Entry 2OAA (X-ray diffraction, 1.50 A resolution); this record covers chains D and A of the 3 polymer chains in the assembly.

Chain D:
Molecule: 11-nt DNA strand
Sequence (11 nucleotides; numbered -5 to 5; the number before each row is that of its first residue; numbers below 1 keep their minus sign (DC-5 is residue -5)):
    -5 CATCCAGGTA C

Chain A:
Protein: R.MvaI
Organism: Kocuria varians
UniProtKB: Q8RNV5 (Q8RNV5_MICVA); numbering as in UniProt (aligned over 1-246)
Amino-acid sequence (249 residues; row label = number of the first residue in the row; numbers below 1 keep their minus sign (Met-2 is residue -2)):
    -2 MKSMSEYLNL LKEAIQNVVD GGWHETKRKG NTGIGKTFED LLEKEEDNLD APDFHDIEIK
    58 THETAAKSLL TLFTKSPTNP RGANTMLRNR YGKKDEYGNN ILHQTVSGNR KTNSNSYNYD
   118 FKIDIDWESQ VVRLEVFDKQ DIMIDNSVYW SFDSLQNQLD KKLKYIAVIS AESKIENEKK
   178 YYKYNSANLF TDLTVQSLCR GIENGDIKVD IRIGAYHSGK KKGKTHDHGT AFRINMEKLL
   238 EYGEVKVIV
Unresolved in the structure: -2 to -1
Differences from the reference sequence: cloning artifact (-2 to 0)
Ion coordination: Ca2+ site 1: Asp50 (shared with 2 residues of chain C); Ca2+ site 2: Asp50, Glu55, Ile56 (shared with 1 residue of chain C); Ca2+ site 3: Asp121, Ile122
From the paper describing this entry:
  - catalytic residues: Glu36, Asp50, Glu55, Lys57
  - Ca2+ coordination: Asp50, Glu55, Ile56
  - conformationally variable residues (loop rearrangement): Glu40 to Lys57
  - binding site for the 11-nt DNA strand: Lys64
  - binding site for the 11-nt DNA strand: Asn28, Thr29, Thr68, Lys72, Arg85, Lys159, Arg209, Asp224, His225, Arg230
  - binding site for the 11-nt DNA strand (chain D): Arg25, Asn28, Asn45, Lys90, His100, Thr102, Arg107, Lys205, Asp207, Tyr213, His214, His223, His225

Interface between chain D and chain A:
Residue-residue contacts - 41 pairs, chain D then chain A:
  DA-4(D) - Arg107(A)  salt bridge to the phosphate
  DA-4(D) - Lys205(A)  salt bridge to the phosphate
  DT-3(D) - Thr102(A)  base contact
  DT-3(D) - Arg107(A)  salt bridge to the phosphate
  DT-3(D) - Thr109(A)  phosphate contact
  DT-3(D) - Asn110(A)  hydrogen bond to the phosphate
  DC-2(D) - Lys90(A)  phosphate contact
  DC-2(D) - His100(A)  sugar contact
  DC-2(D) - Gln101(A)  phosphate contact
  DC-2(D) - Thr102(A)  hydrogen bond to the base
  DC-2(D) - Ser111(A)  hydrogen bond to the phosphate
  DC-2(D) - Asn112(A)  phosphate contact
  DC-2(D) - Ser113(A)  hydrogen bond to the phosphate
  DC-2(D) - Tyr114(A)  phosphate contact
  DC-1(D) - Lys90(A)  salt bridge to the phosphate
  DC-1(D) - Ile98(A)  phosphate contact
  DC-1(D) - His100(A)  salt bridge to the phosphate
  DC-1(D) - Tyr114(A)  hydrogen bond to the phosphate
  DC-1(D) - Asp207(A)  hydrogen bond to the base
  DC-1(D) - Arg209(A)  base contact
  DC-1(D) - Arg230(A)  base contact
  DA0(D) - Asn28(A)  sugar contact
  DA0(D) - Arg209(A)  base contact
  DA0(D) - His214(A)  salt bridge to the phosphate
  DA0(D) - His225(A)  stacking on the base
  DG1(D) - Arg25(A)  phosphate contact
  DG1(D) - Lys26(A)  sugar contact
  DG1(D) - Thr29(A)  base contact
  DG1(D) - His214(A)  phosphate contact
  DG1(D) - His223(A)  base contact
  DG1(D) - His225(A)  hydrogen bond to the base
  DG2(D) - Arg25(A)  phosphate contact
  DG2(D) - Glu43(A)  sugar contact
  DG2(D) - Asn45(A)  base contact
  DG2(D) - Ser215(A)  phosphate contact
  DG2(D) - His223(A)  hydrogen bond to the base
  DT3(D) - Glu43(A)  sugar contact
  DT3(D) - Asn45(A)  hydrogen bond to the base
  DT3(D) - Tyr213(A)  hydrogen bond to the base
  DA4(D) - Asn45(A)  hydrogen bond to the sugar
  DA4(D) - Lys218(A)  base contact
Also at the interface, not in a pair above, chain A (32 interface residues in all): Gly27, Ser104, Ala212, Asp224

In short:
9 residues of chain D face 32 of chain A across their interface, with 11 hydrogen bonds, 6 salt bridges and 1
aromatic stacking contact. Polar contacts include DC-2(D)-Thr102(A), DC-1(D)-Asp207(A) and DG1(D)-His225(A).
From the paper: catalytic residues Glu36(A), Asp50(A) and Glu55(A) among others; a binding site for the 11-nt
DNA strand (chain D) at Arg25(A), Asn28(A) and Asn45(A) among others.
Here chain D is an 11-nt DNA strand and chain A is R.MvaI (Kocuria varians). Entry 2OAA (Restriction
endonuclease MvaI-cognate DNA substrate complex) was determined by X-ray diffraction (same publication as
2OA9).
